4CQV - chains A and B of the 6 polymer chains in the assembly; structure by X-ray diffraction, 2.86 A resolution.

# Chain A
Name: Haemagglutinin HA1
From: Influenza A virus (A/TURKEY/TURKEY/1/2005(H5N1))
Notes: fragment: ha1 of trypsin released ectodomain, residues 17-342
UniProtKB: Q207Z6 (Q207Z6_9INFA); aligned to UniProt positions 17-341 over residues 1-325 (the alignment contains insertions or deletions, so no single offset holds)
Amino-acid sequence (327 residues; each row starts with the number of its first residue; numbers below 1 keep their minus sign (Asp-1 is residue -1)):
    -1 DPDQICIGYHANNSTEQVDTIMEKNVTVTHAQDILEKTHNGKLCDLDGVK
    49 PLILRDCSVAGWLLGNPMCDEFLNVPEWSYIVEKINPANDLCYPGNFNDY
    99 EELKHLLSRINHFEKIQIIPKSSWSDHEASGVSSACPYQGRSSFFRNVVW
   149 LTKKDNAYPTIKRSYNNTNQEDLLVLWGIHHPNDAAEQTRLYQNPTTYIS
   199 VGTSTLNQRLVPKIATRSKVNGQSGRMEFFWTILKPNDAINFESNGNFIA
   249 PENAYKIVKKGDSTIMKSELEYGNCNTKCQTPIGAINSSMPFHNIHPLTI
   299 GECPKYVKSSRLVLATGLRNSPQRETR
Unresolved in the structure: 321-325
Disulfide bonds: Cys42-Cys273, Cys55-Cys67, Cys90-Cys134, Cys277-Cys301
Covalently attached groups: N-acetylglucosamine (NAG) linked to Asn11, Asn23, Asn164
Differences from the reference sequence: expression tag (-1 to 0); engineered mutation Thr150 (Ile167 in Q207Z6); conflict Arg322 (Gly339 in Q207Z6), Thr324 (Arg341 in Q207Z6)

# Chain B
Name: Haemagglutinin HA2
From: Influenza A virus (A/TURKEY/TURKEY/1/2005(H5N1))
Notes: fragment: ha2 of trypsin released ectodomain, residues 347-512
UniProtKB: Q207Z6 (Q207Z6_9INFA); residues 1-166 here correspond to UniProt positions 347-512 (UniProt number = residue number + 346)
Amino-acid sequence (166 residues; numbered 1 to 166; the number before each row is that of its first residue):
     1 GLFGAIAGFIEGGWQGMVDGWYGYHHSNEQGSGYAADKESTQKAIDGVTN
    51 KVNSIIDKMNTQFEAVGREFNNLERRIENLNKKMEDGFLDVWTYNAELLV
   101 LMENERTLDFHDSNVKNLYDKVRLQLRDNAKELGNGCFEFYHRCDNECME
   151 SVRNGTYDYPQYSEEA
Unresolved in the structure: 164-166
Disulfide bonds: Cys144-Cys148

# Chain A / chain B interface
Disulfides between the chains: Cys4(A)-Cys137(B)
Contacting residue pairs (106):
  Asp-1(A) with Arg143(B), hydrogen bond (backbone-side chain)
  Pro0(A) with Glu139(B); Phe140(B); Arg143(B)
  Asp1(A) with Ser27(B); Asn28(B); Glu29(B); Glu139(B); Phe140(B), hydrogen bond (backbone-backbone); Arg143(B), salt bridge; Cys144(B), hydrogen bond (side chain-backbone)
  Gln2(A) with His26(B); Ser27(B), hydrogen bond (backbone-backbone); Cys137(B); Phe138(B); Met149(B)
  Ile3(A) with His25(B); Cys137(B); Phe138(B), hydrogen bond (backbone-backbone); Phe140(B), hydrophobic
  Cys4(A) with Trp14(B); Tyr24(B); His25(B), hydrogen bond (backbone-backbone); Gly136(B); Cys137(B), disulfide
  Ile5(A) with Ile10(B); Trp14(B); Gly23(B); Tyr24(B), hydrophobic; Val122(B), hydrophobic; Gly136(B), hydrogen bond (backbone-backbone)
  Gly6(A) with Trp14(B); Met17(B); Tyr22(B); Gly23(B), hydrogen bond (backbone-backbone)
  Tyr7(A) with Ile6(B); Ala7(B), hydrogen bond (side chain-backbone); Ile10(B); Gly12(B), hydrogen bond (side chain-backbone); Gly13(B); Trp14(B), hydrogen bond (backbone-backbone); Met17(B), hydrophobic; Trp21(B); Val115(B), hydrophobic
  His8(A) with Trp14(B); Met17(B), hydrogen bond (side chain-backbone); Gly20(B); Trp21(B), hydrogen bond (backbone-backbone)
  Ala9(A) with Gly13(B); Trp14(B), hydrogen bond (backbone-backbone); Gln15(B)
  Asn10(A) with Gln15(B)
  Val16(A) with Asn104(B)
  Asp17(A) with Leu101(B); Asn104(B), hydrogen bond (backbone-side chain)
  Thr18(A) with Leu101(B); Asn104(B); Glu105(B)
  Ile19(A) with Leu101(B); Met102(B), hydrophobic; Glu105(B)
  Met20(A) with Glu105(B)
  Val24(A) with Leu108(B), hydrophobic
  Val26(A) with Leu108(B), hydrophobic
  His28(A) with Trp21(B)
  Gln30(A) with Val52(B)
  Glu99(A) with Glu69(B); Phe70(B); Asn71(B)
  Lys102(A) with Glu69(B), salt bridge
  Lys265(A) with Glu69(B)
  Pro289(A) with Ile56(B), hydrophobic
  Phe290(A) with Met59(B), hydrophobic
  Pro295(A) with Leu89(B), hydrophobic
  Leu296(A) with Ala65(B); Val66(B); Gly67(B)
  Lys303(A) with Ile56(B), hydrogen bond (side chain-backbone); Met59(B); Asn60(B); Gln62(B)
  Tyr304(A) with Gln62(B), hydrogen bond (backbone-side chain); Leu89(B), hydrophobic
  Val305(A) with Thr93(B)
  Lys306(A) with Asp86(B), salt bridge; Asp90(B), salt bridge; Thr93(B), hydrogen bond (backbone-side chain)
  Ser307(A) with Thr93(B); Glu97(B), hydrogen bond
  Leu310(A) with Glu97(B)
  Val311(A) with Val100(B); Asn104(B), hydrogen bond (backbone-side chain)
  Leu312(A) with Ile55(B), hydrophobic; Val100(B), hydrophobic; Asn104(B)
  Ala313(A) with Asn104(B), hydrogen bond (backbone-side chain); Thr107(B)
  Thr314(A) with Trp21(B); Val48(B); His111(B), hydrogen bond (backbone-side chain)
  Gly315(A) with Leu108(B); His111(B), hydrogen bond (backbone-side chain)
  Leu316(A) with Trp21(B); His111(B)
  Arg317(A) with Leu108(B)
  Ser319(A) with Gly13(B), hydrogen bond (side chain-backbone)
Other interface residues (no listed pair), chain A (47 interface residues in all): Asn11, Lys22, Thr27, Ile32, Glu81
Other interface residues (no listed pair), chain B (62 interface residues in all): Glu11, Val18, Glu74, Trp92, Ala96, Leu118, Tyr119, Val152

# Summary
Chain A and chain B form an interface of 47 and 62 residues respectively; the contacts include 1 disulfide
bond, 24 hydrogen bonds and 4 salt bridges. Among the polar pairs are Asp1(A)-Arg143(B), Lys102(A)-Glu69(B)
and Lys306(A)-Asp86(B). Covalently linked N-acetylglucosamine: at Asn11(A), Asn23(A) and Asn164(A).
Here chain A is Haemagglutinin HA1 and chain B is Haemagglutinin HA2, both from Influenza A virus
(A/TURKEY/TURKEY/1/2005(H5N1)). Entry 4CQV (Crystal structure of H5 (tyTy) Del133/Ile155Thr Mutant
Haemagglutinin) was determined by X-ray diffraction (same publication as 4CQP, 4CQQ, 4CQR, 4CQS, 4CQU, 4CQW
and 5 further entries).
